Entry 8FP9 (electron microscopy, 2.44 A resolution); this record covers chains B and C of the 8 polymer chains in the assembly.

# Chain B (and C)
Name: Glutamate receptor 2
Source organism: Rattus norvegicus
Notes: engineered mutation(s): FLAG epitope tag (DYKDDDDK) insertion; chain C of this document is another copy of the same molecule, construct and numbering; everything in this record applies to it too
UniProtKB: P19491 (GRIA2_RAT), isoform P19491-2; the construct has insertions or renumbered stretches relative to UniProt, so the offset changes along the chain: -20 to 847 = UniProt 1-868; 854-868 = UniProt 869-883
Amino-acid sequence (889 residues; numbered -20 to 868; the number before each row is that of its first residue; numbers below 1 keep their minus sign (Met-20 is residue -20)):
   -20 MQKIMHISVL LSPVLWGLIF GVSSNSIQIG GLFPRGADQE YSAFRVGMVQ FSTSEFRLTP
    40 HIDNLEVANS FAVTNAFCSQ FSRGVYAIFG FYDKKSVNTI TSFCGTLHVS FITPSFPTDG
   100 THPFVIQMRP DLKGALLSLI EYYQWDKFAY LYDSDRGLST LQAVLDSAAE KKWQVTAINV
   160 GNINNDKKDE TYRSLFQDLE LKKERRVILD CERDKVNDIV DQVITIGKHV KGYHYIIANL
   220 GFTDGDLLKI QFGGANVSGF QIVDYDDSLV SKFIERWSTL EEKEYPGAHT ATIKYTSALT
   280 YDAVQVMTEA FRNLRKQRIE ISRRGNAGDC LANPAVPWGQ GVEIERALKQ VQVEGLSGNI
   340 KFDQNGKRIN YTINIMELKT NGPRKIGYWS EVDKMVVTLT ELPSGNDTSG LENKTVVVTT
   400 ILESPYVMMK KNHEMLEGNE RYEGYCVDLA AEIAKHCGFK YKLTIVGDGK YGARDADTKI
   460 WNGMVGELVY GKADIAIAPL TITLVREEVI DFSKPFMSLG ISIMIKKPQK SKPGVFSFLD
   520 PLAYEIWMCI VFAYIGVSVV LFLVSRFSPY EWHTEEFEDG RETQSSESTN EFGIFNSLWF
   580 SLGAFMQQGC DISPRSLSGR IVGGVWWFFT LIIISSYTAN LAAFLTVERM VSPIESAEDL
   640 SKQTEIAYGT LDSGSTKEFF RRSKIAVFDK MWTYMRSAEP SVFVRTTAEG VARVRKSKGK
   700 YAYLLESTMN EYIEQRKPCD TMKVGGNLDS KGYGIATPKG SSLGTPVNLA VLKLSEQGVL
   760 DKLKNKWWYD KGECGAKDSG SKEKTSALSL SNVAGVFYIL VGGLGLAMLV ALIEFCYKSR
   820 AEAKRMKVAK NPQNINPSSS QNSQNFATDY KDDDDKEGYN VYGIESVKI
Not modelled in the structure: -20 to 506, 553-563, 631-783, 827-868 (chain C: -20 to 510, 554-563, 627-783, 827-868)
Construct notes: insertion (848-853); conflict Asp854 (Tyr869 in P19491)
Swiss-Prot annotation at these positions:
  - region: Ala846, Thr847, Lys855 to Gly862 (Required for interaction with IQSEC1)
  - binding site (L-glutamate): Pro478, Thr480, Arg485, Ser654, Thr655, Glu705
  - site: Arg453 (Interaction with the cone snail toxin Con-ikot-ikot), Ile633 (Crucial to convey clamshell closure to channel opening), Arg660 (Interaction with the cone snail toxin Con-ikot-ikot), Lys752 (Interaction with the cone snail toxin Con-ikot-ikot)
  - modified residue: Ser662 (Phosphoserine), Ser696 (Phosphoserine), Ser839 (Phosphoserine), Ser842 (Phosphoserine), Tyr861 (Phosphotyrosine), Ser865 (Phosphoserine)
  - lipidation (S-palmitoyl cysteine): Cys589, Cys815
  - glycosylation (N-linked (GlcNAc...) asparagine): Asn235, Asn349, Asn385, Asn392
What the authors report for this chain:
  - Ca2+ coordination through a water molecule: Thr617

# How chain B and chain C interact
Pairs across the interface - 77 pairs, chain B then chain C:
  Asp519(B) with Ala786(C)
  Pro520(B) with Ala786(C); Leu787(C), hydrogen bond (backbone-backbone)
  Leu521(B) with Leu787(C)
  Ala522(B) with Leu787(C), hydrogen bond (backbone-backbone)
  Ile525(B) with Leu787(C); Ser788(C); Leu789(C); Val792(C), hydrophobic
  Cys528(B) with Leu789(C), hydrophobic; Phe796(C)
  Ile529(B) with Phe796(C)
  Ala532(B) with Phe796(C), hydrophobic; Leu799(C), hydrophobic
  Val536(B) with Leu799(C), hydrophobic; Leu803(C), hydrophobic
  Val539(B) with Leu803(C), hydrophobic; Met807(C), hydrophobic
  Phe546(B) with Ala810(C); Phe814(C), hydrophobic
  Ser547(B) with Phe814(C)
  Pro548(B) with Phe814(C)
  Tyr549(B) with Phe814(C), hydrophobic; Lys817(C); Ser818(C), hydrogen bond; Glu821(C)
  Glu550(B) with Lys817(C), salt bridge
  Ala583(B) with Gln587(C), hydrogen bond (backbone-side chain)
  Ser592(B) with Trp578(C), hydrogen bond; Asp590(C)
  Pro593(B) with Trp578(C)
  Arg594(B) with Glu570(C), salt bridge; Phe574(C); Asn575(C), hydrogen bond; Asp590(C), salt bridge
  Leu596(B) with Phe574(C), hydrophobic; Val809(C), hydrophobic
  Ser597(B) with Ala806(C); Ala810(C)
  Arg599(B) with Phe574(C); Asn575(C), hydrogen bond; Trp578(C)
  Ile600(B) with Gly802(C); Ala806(C), hydrophobic
  Val601(B) with Leu803(C), hydrophobic; Ala806(C), hydrophobic
  Gly603(B) with Met585(C)
  Val604(B) with Ile798(C); Leu799(C), hydrophobic
  Trp605(B) with Leu799(C), hydrophobic
  Trp606(B) with Trp578(C), hydrophobic; Gly582(C); Met585(C), hydrophobic; Gln587(C)
  Phe607(B) with Phe517(C), hydrophobic; Met585(C), hydrophobic
  Phe608(B) with Val795(C), hydrophobic; Phe796(C), hydrophobic; Leu799(C), hydrophobic
  Ile611(B) with Phe517(C), hydrophobic; Tyr616(C); Val795(C), hydrophobic
  Ile612(B) with Val792(C), hydrophobic
  Ser614(B) with Thr617(C); Leu620(C)
  Ser615(B) with Leu620(C); Leu624(C); Leu787(C)
  Ala618(B) with Leu624(C), hydrophobic
  Asn619(B) with Leu624(C); Thr625(C)
  Ala622(B) with Thr784(C)
  Phe623(B) with Thr784(C); Ser785(C); Ala786(C)
  Val626(B) with Thr784(C)
  Arg628(B) with Thr784(C), hydrogen bond
Also at the interface, not in a pair above, chain B (49 interface residues in all): Glu524, Gly535, Leu542, Val543, Gln586, Ser595, Gly602, Thr609, Leu610
Also at the interface, not in a pair above, chain C (44 interface residues in all): Leu518, Leu581, Gly588, Ile591, Ile613, Ala621, Leu805, Leu811, Glu813

# Overview
49 residues of chain B face 44 of chain C across their interface, with 8 hydrogen bonds and 3 salt bridges.
Among the polar pairs are Glu550(B)-Lys817(C), Arg594(B)-Glu570(C) and Arg594(B)-Asp590(C). UniProt lists 6
L-glutamate-binding residues on chain B. The paper reports water-mediated Ca2+ coordination by Thr617(B).
Both chains are Glutamate receptor 2 (Rattus norvegicus). Entry 8FP9 (GluA2 flip Q isoform of AMPA receptor in
complex with gain-of-function TARP gamma-2, with 10mM CaCl2 ...) was determined by electron microscopy (same
publication as 8FP4, 8FPG, 8FPS, 8FQ1, 8FQ5, 8FQB and 8FQF).
